PDB entry 8JSG | electron microscopy, 4.60 A resolution (low resolution: residue-level contacts below are approximate; hydrogen-bond / salt-bridge calls are withheld) | chains 3 and g of the 22 polymer chains in the assembly

Chain 3:
Molecule: Small ribosomal subunit protein bS20
Organism: Escherichia coli
UniProt: P0A7U7 (RS20_ECOLI); residues 1-86 here correspond to UniProt positions 2-87 (UniProt number = residue number + 1)
Amino-acid sequence (86 residues; row label = number of the first residue in the row):
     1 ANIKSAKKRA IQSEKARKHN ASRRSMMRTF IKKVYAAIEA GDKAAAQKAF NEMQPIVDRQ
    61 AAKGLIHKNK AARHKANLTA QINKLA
Not modelled in the structure: 1

Chain g:
Molecule: 16S ribosomal RNA
Organism: Escherichia coli
Sequence (1540 nucleotides; row label = number of the first residue in the row):
     1 AAAUUGAAGA GUUUGAUCAU GGCUCAGAUU GAACGCUGGC GGCAGGCCUA ACACAUGCAA
    61 GUCGAACGGU AACAGGAAGA AGCUUGCUUC UUUGCUGACG AGUGGCGGAC GGGUGAGUAA
   121 UGUCUGGGAA ACUGCCUGAU GGAGGGGGAU AACUACUGGA AACGGUAGCU AAUACCGCAU
   181 AACGUCGCAA GACCAAAGAG GGGGACCUUC GGGCCUCUUG CCAUCGGAUG UGCCCAGAUG
   241 GGAUUAGCUA GUAGGUGGGG UAACGGCUCA CCUAGGCGAC GAUCCCUAGC UGGUCUGAGA
   301 GGAUGACCAG CCACACUGGA ACUGAGACAC GGUCCAGACU CCUACGGGAG GCAGCAGUGG
   361 GGAAUAUUGC ACAAUGGGCG CAAGCCUGAU GCAGCCAUGC CGCGUGUAUG AAGAAGGCCU
   421 UCGGGUUGUA AAGUACUUUC AGCGGGGAGG AAGGGAGUAA AGUUAAUACC UUUGCUCAUU
   481 GACGUUACCC GCAGAAGAAG CACCGGCUAA CUCCGUGCCA GCAGCCGCGG UAAUACGGAG
   541 GGUGCAAGCG UUAAUCGGAA UUACUGGGCG UAAAGCGCAC GCAGGCGGUU UGUUAAGUCA
   601 GAUGUGAAAU CCCCGGGCUC AACCUGGGAA CUGCAUCUGA UACUGGCAAG CUUGAGUCUC
   661 GUAGAGGGGG GUAGAAUUCC AGGUGUAGCG GUGAAAUGCG UAGAGAUCUG GAGGAAUACC
   721 GGUGGCGAAG GCGGCCCCCU GGACGAAGAC UGACGCUCAG GUGCGAAAGC GUGGGGAGCA
   781 AACAGGAUUA GAUACCCUGG UAGUCCACGC CGUAAACGAU GUCGACUUGG AGGUUGUGCC
   841 CUUGAGGCGU GGCUUCCGGA GCUAACGCGU UAAGUCGACC GCCUGGGGAG UACGGCCGCA
   901 AGGUUAAAAC UCAAAUGAAA UGACGGGGGC CCGCACAAGC GGUGGAGCAU GUGGUUUAAU
   961 UCGAUGCAAC GCGAAGAACC UUACCUGGUC UUGACAUCCA CGGAAGUUUU CAGAGAUGAG
  1021 AAUGUGCCUU CGGGAACCGU GAGACAGGUG CUGCAUGGCU GUCGUCAGCU CGUGUUGUGA
  1081 AAUGUUGGGU UAAGUCCCGC AACGAGCGCA ACCCUUAUCC UUUGUUGCCA GCGGUCCGGC
  1141 CGGGAACUCA AAGGAGACUG CCAGUGAUAA ACUGGAGGAA GGUGGGGAUG ACGUCAAGUC
  1201 AUCAUGGCCC UUACGACCAG GGCUACACAC GUGCUACAAU GGCGCAUACA AAGAGAAGCG
  1261 ACCUCGCGAG AGCAAGCGGA CCUCAUAAAG UGCGUCGUAG UCCGGAUUGG AGUCUGCAAC
  1321 UCGACUCCAU GAAGUCGGAA UCGCUAGUAA UCGUGGAUCA GAAUGCCACG GUGAAUACGU
  1381 UCCCGGGCCU UGUACACACC GCCCGUCACA CCAUGGGAGU GGGUUGCAAA AGAAGUAGGU
  1441 AGCUUAACCU UCGGGAGGGC GCUUACCACU UUGUGAUUCA UGACUGGGGU GAAGUCGUAA
  1501 CAAGGUAACC GUAGGGGAAC CUGCGGUUGG AUCACCUCCU
Not modelled in the structure: 1

Interface between chain 3 and chain g:
Residue-residue contacts (55; chain 3 residue first):
  Asn2(3) with G331(g); G332(g); G350(g)
  Lys4(3) with G332(g)
  Ser5(3) with G61(g); G107(g)
  Lys8(3) with G104(g)
  Arg9(3) with C106(g); G107(g); G108(g)
  Gln12(3) with G104(g); G105(g)
  Lys15(3) with G104(g)
  Ala16(3) with U323(g)
  Arg17(3) with C322(g); U323(g)
  Asn20(3) with U323(g)
  Arg23(3) with C176(g)
  Arg24(3) with U323(g)
  Ser25(3) with G1458(g); G1459(g)
  Met26(3) with G1457(g); G1458(g)
  Arg28(3) with G1438(g)
  Thr29(3) with G1457(g); G1458(g)
  Lys32(3) with G1438(g); G1439(g)
  Lys33(3) with A1456(g); G1457(g)
  Tyr35(3) with G259(g)
  Gln54(3) with A192(g); C193(g)
  Asp58(3) with C194(g)
  Arg59(3) with G177(g); A195(g)
  Ala62(3) with C194(g)
  Lys63(3) with C176(g)
  His67(3) with C132(g); U133(g)
  Asn69(3) with A262(g); A263(g)
  Lys70(3) with G260(g); U261(g)
  Ala72(3) with U185(g); C186(g)
  Arg73(3) with U261(g); A263(g)
  Lys75(3) with U185(g); C186(g)
  Ala76(3) with C186(g); G187(g)
  Asn77(3) with G259(g)
  Thr79(3) with C186(g); G187(g)
Other interface residues (no listed pair), chain 3 (42 interface residues in all): Ala6, Ser13, Ala21, Ser22, Phe30, Pro55, His74, Gln81, Lys84
Other interface residues (no listed pair), chain g (39 interface residues in all): U103, C178, A223, G258, G324, A1437

Summary:
42 residues of chain 3 face 39 of chain g across their interface.
Here chain 3 is Small ribosomal subunit protein bS20 and chain g is 16S ribosomal RNA, both from Escherichia
coli. Entry 8JSG (Structure of the 30S-IF3 complex from Escherichia coli) was determined by electron
microscopy together with 8JSH from the same study.
